Entry 7OUK (X-ray diffraction, 2.60 A resolution); this record covers chains A and B of the 5 polymer chains in the assembly.

== Chain A (and B) ==
Molecule: Multidrug efflux pump subunit AcrB
Organism: Escherichia coli
Notes: chain B of this document is another copy of the same molecule, construct and numbering; everything in this record applies to it too
UniProtKB: P31224 (ACRB_ECOLI); residues 1-1049 here = UniProt positions 1-1049
Chain sequence (1057 residues; each row starts with the number of its first residue):
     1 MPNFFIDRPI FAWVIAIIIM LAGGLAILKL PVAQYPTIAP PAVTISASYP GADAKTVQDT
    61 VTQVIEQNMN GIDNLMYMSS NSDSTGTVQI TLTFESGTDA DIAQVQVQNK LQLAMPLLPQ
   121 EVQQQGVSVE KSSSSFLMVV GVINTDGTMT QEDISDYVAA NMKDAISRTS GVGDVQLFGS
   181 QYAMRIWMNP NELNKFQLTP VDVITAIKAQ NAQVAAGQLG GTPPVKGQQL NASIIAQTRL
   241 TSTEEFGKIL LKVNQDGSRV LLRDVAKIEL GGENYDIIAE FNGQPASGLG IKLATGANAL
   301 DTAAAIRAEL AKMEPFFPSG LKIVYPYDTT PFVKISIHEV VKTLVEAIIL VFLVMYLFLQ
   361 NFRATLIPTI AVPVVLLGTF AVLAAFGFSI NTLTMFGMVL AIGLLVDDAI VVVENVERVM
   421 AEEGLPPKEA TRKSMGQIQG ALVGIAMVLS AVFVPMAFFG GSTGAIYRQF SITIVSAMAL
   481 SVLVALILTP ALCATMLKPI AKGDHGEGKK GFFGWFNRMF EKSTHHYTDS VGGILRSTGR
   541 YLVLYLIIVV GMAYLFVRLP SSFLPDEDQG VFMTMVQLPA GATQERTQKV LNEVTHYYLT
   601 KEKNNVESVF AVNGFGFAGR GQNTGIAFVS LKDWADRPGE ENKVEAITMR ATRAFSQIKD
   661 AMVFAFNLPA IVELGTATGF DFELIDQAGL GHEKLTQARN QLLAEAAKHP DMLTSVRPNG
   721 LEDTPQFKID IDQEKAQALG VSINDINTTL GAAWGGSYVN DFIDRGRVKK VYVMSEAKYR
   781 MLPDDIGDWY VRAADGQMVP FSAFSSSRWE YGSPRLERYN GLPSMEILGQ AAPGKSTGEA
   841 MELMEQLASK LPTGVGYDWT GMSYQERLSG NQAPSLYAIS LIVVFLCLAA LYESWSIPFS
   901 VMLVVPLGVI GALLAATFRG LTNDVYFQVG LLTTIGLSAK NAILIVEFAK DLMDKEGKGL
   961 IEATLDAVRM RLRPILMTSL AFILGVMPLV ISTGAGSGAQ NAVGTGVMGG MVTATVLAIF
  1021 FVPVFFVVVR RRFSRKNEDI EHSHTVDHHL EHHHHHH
Not modelled in the structure: 501-509, 1043-1057 (chain B: 1037-1057)
Sequence notes: expression tag (1050-1057)
Small-molecule neighbours:
  - 3-chloranyl-2-piperazin-1-yl-quinoline (1K8): Leu-404, Asp-407, Asp-408, Val-411, Ile-438, Ala-441, Leu-442, Ile-445, Ala-446, Leu-449, Lys-940, Ile-943, Leu-944, Glu-947, Phe-948
  - tetradecane (C14), molecule 1: Trp-13, Ile-17, Arg-363, Thr-495, Met-496
  - tetradecane (C14), molecule 2: Phe-386, Val-454, Ala-457, Phe-458, Arg-468, Ile-472, Val-475, Ser-476
What the authors report for this chain:
  - binding site for 3-chloranyl-2-piperazin-1-yl-quinoline: Leu-404, Asp-407, Asp-408, Val-411, Leu-442, Ile-445, Leu-449, Lys-940, Glu-947, Phe-948
  - conformationally variable residues (side-chain flip): Leu-404, Asp-407, Asp-408, Lys-940
  - contacts within the chain: Asp-408/Ser-481 (hydrogen bond)
  - mutagenesis - I438A, I445A, I943A, L944A: decreased growth in response to all AcrB substrates tested
  - mutagenesis - L442A, E947A: decreased binding to 3-chloranyl-2-piperazin-1-yl-quinoline
  - mutagenesis - A446P: abolished binding to 3-chloranyl-2-piperazin-1-yl-quinoline

== Chain A / chain B interface ==
Pairs across the interface (137; chain A residue first):
  Arg-8(A) with Glu-893(B)
  Pro-9(A) with Glu-893(B)
  Ile-10(A) with Ala-889(B); Glu-893(B), hydrogen bond (backbone-side chain); Ser-894(B); Trp-895(B)
  Phe-11(A) with Ala-890(B); Glu-893(B)
  Val-14(A) with Leu-886(B); Ala-890(B), hydrophobic
  Ile-17(A) with Leu-886(B), hydrophobic
  Leu-21(A) with Ile-882(B), hydrophobic; Leu-886(B), hydrophobic
  Leu-25(A) with Ile-879(B), hydrophobic
  Asp-101(A) with Asp-73(B); Gln-106(B), hydrogen bond
  Gln-104(A) with Lys-110(B)
  Val-105(A) with Val-105(B), hydrophobic; Asn-109(B)
  Gln-108(A) with Asn-109(B), hydrogen bond (side chain-backbone); Leu-113(B)
  Leu-111(A) with Leu-113(B), hydrophobic
  Gln-112(A) with Gln-112(B), hydrogen bond; Leu-113(B)
  Gln-123(A) with Pro-116(B); Leu-117(B)
  Gln-124(A) with Leu-117(B)
  Val-127(A) with Leu-113(B)
  Val-129(A) with Lys-110(B), hydrogen bond (backbone-side chain)
  Glu-130(A) with Lys-110(B), salt bridge
  Lys-131(A) with Gly-71(B); Asp-73(B), salt bridge
  Asp-164(A) with Gln-67(B); Asn-70(B)
  Ser-167(A) with Asn-70(B); Gly-71(B), hydrogen bond (backbone-backbone)
  Arg-168(A) with Met-69(B); Asn-70(B); Met-78(B); Asn-820(B), hydrogen bond (side chain-backbone); Gly-821(B)
  Ser-170(A) with Asn-74(B), hydrogen bond (side chain-backbone)
  Ala-209(A) with Ile-743(B)
  Gln-210(A) with Gln-733(B); Gln-737(B)
  Gln-213(A) with Thr-56(B), hydrogen bond; Thr-60(B)
  Val-214(A) with Thr-56(B); Asn-747(B)
  Ala-215(A) with Tyr-49(B), hydrophobic; Gly-51(B); Ala-52(B), hydrophobic; Gly-751(B)
  Ala-216(A) with Gly-51(B), hydrogen bond (backbone-backbone); Leu-750(B), hydrophobic; Trp-754(B); Gly-755(B)
  Gly-217(A) with Gly-51(B), hydrogen bond (backbone-backbone); Gly-755(B)
  Gln-218(A) with Ser-84(B), hydrogen bond (side chain-backbone); Gln-622(B); Trp-754(B); Arg-780(B)
  Leu-219(A) with Phe-727(B), hydrophobic; Trp-754(B), hydrophobic; Met-781(B); Leu-782(B); Pro-783(B); Trp-809(B), hydrophobic
  Gly-220(A) with Gln-622(B), hydrogen bond (backbone-side chain); Arg-780(B); Met-781(B), hydrogen bond (backbone-backbone)
  Gly-221(A) with Gln-622(B); Arg-780(B), hydrogen bond (backbone-side chain); Met-781(B)
  Thr-222(A) with Tyr-275(B); Asp-276(B), hydrogen bond; Gln-584(B); Gln-622(B); Met-774(B)
  Pro-223(A) with Trp-187(B); Tyr-275(B); Ala-777(B); Arg-780(B), hydrogen bond (backbone-side chain)
  Pro-224(A) with Gln-584(B); Met-781(B), hydrophobic
  Val-225(A) with Ala-777(B), hydrophobic; Lys-778(B); Met-781(B)
  Lys-226(A) with Glu-585(B)
  Gly-227(A) with Glu-585(B), hydrogen bond (backbone-side chain)
  Gln-228(A) with Thr-583(B), hydrogen bond (backbone-side chain); Glu-585(B); Met-781(B), hydrogen bond (side chain-backbone)
  Gln-229(A) with Gly-581(B); Thr-583(B); Arg-586(B)
  Leu-230(A) with Thr-583(B)
  Asn-231(A) with Gly-581(B), hydrogen bond (backbone-backbone); Gln-622(B), hydrogen bond
  Ala-232(A) with Pro-725(B); Trp-809(B), hydrophobic
  Ser-233(A) with Ser-84(B); Gln-726(B); Phe-727(B), hydrogen bond (backbone-backbone)
  Ile-234(A) with Phe-727(B); Ile-729(B), hydrophobic; Trp-754(B), hydrophobic
  Ile-235(A) with Asp-53(B); Gln-726(B); Phe-727(B), hydrogen bond (backbone-backbone); Lys-728(B); Ile-729(B), hydrogen bond (backbone-backbone)
  Ala-236(A) with Lys-728(B), hydrogen bond (backbone-side chain); Ile-729(B)
  Gln-237(A) with Gln-733(B); Ile-743(B); Asn-747(B), hydrogen bond
  Thr-238(A) with Lys-728(B)
  Leu-250(A) with Gln-733(B); Glu-734(B); Gln-737(B), hydrogen bond (backbone-side chain)
  Lys-252(A) with Gln-737(B)
  Arg-259(A) with Glu-734(B), salt bridge
  Lys-312(A) with Asp-858(B), salt bridge
  Phe-316(A) with Gln-687(B); Gly-854(B); Val-855(B); Gly-856(B)
  Ile-763(A) with Asp-59(B)
  Arg-765(A) with Gly-689(B)
  Gly-766(A) with Gln-63(B), hydrogen bond (backbone-side chain)
  Arg-767(A) with Gln-63(B); Gln-67(B)
  Val-768(A) with Asp-59(B); Gln-63(B), hydrogen bond (backbone-side chain); Gln-67(B), hydrogen bond (backbone-side chain)
Other interface residues (no listed pair), chain A (73 interface residues in all): Asp-7, Trp-13, Ile-18, Ile-102, Met-115, Ser-128, Asn-161, Val-172, Arg-239, Leu-251, Val-253
Other interface residues (no listed pair), chain B (82 interface residues in all): Pro-50, Lys-55, Val-64, Glu-66, Ile-72, Leu-75, Thr-85, Ile-102, Ala-582, Glu-810, Arg-818

== Overview ==
73 residues of chain A and 82 residues of chain B are in contact, with 31 hydrogen bonds and 4 salt bridges.
Among the polar pairs are Glu-130(A)/Lys-110(B), Lys-131(A)/Asp-73(B) and Arg-259(A)/Glu-734(B). The paper
reports a binding site for 3-chloranyl-2-piperazin-1-yl-quinoline at Leu-404(A), Asp-407(A) and Asp-408(A)
among others; I438A, I445A and I943A of chain A, among others, reduce growth in response to all AcrB
substrates tested; 7 substitutions were tested in all.
Chain A and chain B are both Multidrug efflux pump subunit AcrB (Escherichia coli); the structure, BDM88855
inhibitor bound to the transmembrane domain of AcrB, was determined by X-ray diffraction together with 7OUL
and 7OUM from the same study.
